8D2S - chains B and C of the 3 polymer chains in the assembly; structure by electron microscopy, 2.90 A resolution.

[Chain B]
Name: FAB light chain
Source organism: Mus musculus
Notes: antibody fragment or engineered binder
Chain sequence (201 residues; row label = number of the first residue in the row):
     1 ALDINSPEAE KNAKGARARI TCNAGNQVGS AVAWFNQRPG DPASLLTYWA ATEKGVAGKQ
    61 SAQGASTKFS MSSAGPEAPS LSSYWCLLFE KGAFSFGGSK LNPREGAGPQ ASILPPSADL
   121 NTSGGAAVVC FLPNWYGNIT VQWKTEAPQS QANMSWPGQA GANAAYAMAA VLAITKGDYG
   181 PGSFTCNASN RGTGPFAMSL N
Disulfide bonds: Cys-22/Cys-86, Cys-130/Cys-186

[Chain C]
Name: FAB heavy chain
Source organism: Mus musculus
Notes: antibody fragment or engineered binder
Chain sequence (203 residues; row label = number of the first residue in the row):
     1 ASKLELSGPA EPRGSKSAQI TCKAKGFPEA RFWVFWLFQR AAALDWPAAN FSGGPVQFES
    61 RFQGNASLKG SQAQANAELN IGALGSSTAT YRCGWKLANG GFFPSWGGAN VNGAAGAKAP
   121 AVYPVEISGA GTGSVTLGCL VKGYNAKPNL TWPGASGALT FPSELNGALW NLASAVTGSG
   181 FPSATCAVGF GAATDVDKKV AAA
Disulfide bonds: Cys-22/Cys-93, Cys-139/Cys-186

[Chain B / chain C interface]
Pairs across the interface (60):
  Ala-33(B) / Phe-102(C)  hydrophobic
  Phe-35(B) / Phe-103(C)
  Phe-35(B) / Trp-106(C)
  Gln-37(B) / Gln-39(C)  hydrogen bond
  Gln-37(B) / Arg-92(C)  hydrogen bond
  Asp-41(B) / Arg-92(C)  hydrogen bond (backbone-side chain)
  Pro-42(B) / Arg-92(C)
  Pro-42(B) / Trp-106(C)  hydrophobic
  Pro-42(B) / Gly-107(C)
  Ala-43(B) / Trp-106(C)
  Leu-45(B) / Phe-102(C)  hydrophobic
  Leu-45(B) / Phe-103(C)
  Leu-45(B) / Pro-104(C)  hydrophobic
  Tyr-48(B) / Phe-102(C)  hydrophobic
  Trp-85(B) / Gln-39(C)
  Trp-85(B) / Ala-42(C)
  Trp-85(B) / Ala-43(C)
  Trp-85(B) / Leu-44(C)
  Leu-87(B) / Phe-103(C)  hydrophobic
  Phe-89(B) / Gly-100(C)
  Phe-89(B) / Gly-101(C)
  Gly-92(B) / Trp-46(C)
  Ala-93(B) / Trp-46(C)  hydrophobic
  Ala-93(B) / Glu-59(C)
  Phe-94(B) / Phe-35(C)  hydrophobic
  Phe-94(B) / Trp-46(C)
  Phe-94(B) / Gly-101(C)
  Phe-96(B) / Leu-37(C)  hydrophobic
  Phe-96(B) / Leu-44(C)
  Phe-96(B) / Phe-103(C)  hydrophobic
  Ser-112(B) / Thr-136(C)
  Leu-114(B) / Val-125(C)
  Leu-114(B) / Glu-126(C)
  Pro-115(B) / Val-125(C)
  Pro-115(B) / Glu-126(C)
  Ser-117(B) / Pro-124(C)
  Asp-119(B) / Pro-124(C)
  Asp-119(B) / Lys-198(C)  salt bridge
  Leu-120(B) / Tyr-123(C)
  Ala-127(B) / Leu-140(C)  hydrophobic
  Phe-131(B) / Leu-137(C)
  Phe-131(B) / Gly-138(C)
  Phe-131(B) / Phe-161(C)  hydrophobic
  Phe-131(B) / Ala-173(C)  hydrophobic
  Phe-131(B) / Ser-174(C)
  Phe-131(B) / Ala-175(C)  hydrophobic
  Pro-133(B) / Leu-159(C)
  Asn-153(B) / Glu-164(C)
  Asn-153(B) / Asn-166(C)
  Met-154(B) / Glu-164(C)  hydrogen bond (backbone-side chain)
  Ser-155(B) / Phe-161(C)
  Ser-155(B) / Pro-162(C)
  Trp-156(B) / Pro-162(C)
  Pro-157(B) / Phe-161(C)  hydrophobic
  Pro-157(B) / Pro-162(C)
  Ala-167(B) / Leu-159(C)  hydrophobic
  Ala-167(B) / Phe-161(C)  hydrophobic
  Met-168(B) / Phe-161(C)
  Ala-169(B) / Phe-161(C)  hydrophobic
  Val-171(B) / Asn-171(C)
Other interface residues (no listed pair), chain B (38 interface residues in all): Trp-49, Lys-54, Gly-97, Val-129, Asn-134
Other interface residues (no listed pair), chain C (36 interface residues in all): Ser-128, Leu-165

[Overview]
The interface between chain B and chain C involves 38 residues on one side and 36 on the other; the contacts
include 4 hydrogen bonds and 1 salt bridge. Polar pairs include Asp-119(B)/Lys-198(C), Gln-37(B)/Gln-39(C) and
Gln-37(B)/Arg-92(C).
Here chain B is FAB light chain and chain C is FAB heavy chain, both from Mus musculus. Entry 8D2S (Zebrafish
MFSD2A isoform B in inward open ligand bound conformation) was determined by electron microscopy together with
8D2T, 8D2U, 8D2V, 8D2W and 8D2X from the same study.
